PDB entry 5IO6 | X-ray diffraction, 2.85 A resolution | chain A

# Chain A
Molecule: Major allergen beta-lactoglobulin
Source organism: Bos taurus
Reference sequence: B5B0D4 (B5B0D4_BOVIN); residues 1-162 here correspond to UniProt positions 17-178 (UniProt number = residue number + 16)
Chain sequence (162 residues; row label = number of the first residue in the row):
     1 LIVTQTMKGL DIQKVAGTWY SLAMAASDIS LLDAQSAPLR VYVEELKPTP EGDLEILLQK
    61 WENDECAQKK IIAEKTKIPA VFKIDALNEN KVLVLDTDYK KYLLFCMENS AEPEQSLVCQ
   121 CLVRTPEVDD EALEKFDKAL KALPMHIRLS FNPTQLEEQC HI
Cystine bridges: C66-C160, C106-C119

# Overview
Chain A is Major allergen beta-lactoglobulin (Bos taurus); the structure, Bovine beta-lactoglobulin complex
with dodecane, ambient pressure, was determined by X-ray diffraction (same publication as 5IO5 and 5IO7).
